PDB entry 2E7L | X-ray diffraction, 2.50 A resolution | chains A and D of the 4 polymer chains in the assembly

Chain A:
Protein: Cytotoxic Tcell receptor
Source organism: Mus musculus
UniProtKB: A2NTU7 (A2NTU7_MOUSE); the author numbering skips numbers that UniProt does not, so the offset changes along the chain: 1-93 = UniProt 21-113; 99-117 = UniProt 114-132
Amino-acid sequence (113 residues; numbered 1 to 118; 5 numbers in that range are skipped by the numbering (no residue carries them; nothing is unmodelled there); the number before each row is that of its first residue):
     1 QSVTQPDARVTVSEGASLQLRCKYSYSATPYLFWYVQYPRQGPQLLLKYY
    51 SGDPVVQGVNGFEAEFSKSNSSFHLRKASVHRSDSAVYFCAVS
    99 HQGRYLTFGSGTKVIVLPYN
Unresolved in the structure: 118
Disulfide bonds: Cys22-Cys90
Sequence notes: engineered mutation Pro43 (Leu63 in A2NTU7), Arg82 (Trp102 in A2NTU7), His99 (Gly114 in A2NTU7), Gln100 (Phe115 in A2NTU7), Gly101 (Ala116 in A2NTU7), Arg102 (Ser117 in A2NTU7), Tyr103 (Ala118 in A2NTU7)

Chain D:
Protein: Beta-chain
Source organism: Mus musculus
UniProtKB: A2NTY6 (A2NTY6_MOUSE); aligned to UniProt positions 30-139 over residues 1-117 (the alignment contains insertions or deletions, so no single offset holds)
Amino-acid sequence (121 residues; each row starts with the number of its first residue; note: 7 numbers in that range are skipped by the numbering (no residue carries them; nothing is unmodelled there)):
     1 EAAVTQSPRNKVAVTGEKVTLSCNQTNNHNNMYWYRQDTGHELRLIYYSY
    51 GAGSTEKGDIPDG
    65 YKASRPSQENFSLTLESATPSQTSVYFCASGGGG
   105 TLYFGAGTRLSVLSSALEHHHHHH
Unresolved in the structure: 120-128
Disulfide bonds: Cys23-Cys92
Sequence notes: engineered mutation Glu17 (Gly46 in A2NTY6), Glu42 (Gly71 in A2NTY6), Tyr47 (His76 in A2NTY6), Thr78 (Ile106 in A2NTY6), Ser81 (Leu109 in A2NTY6), Gly97 (Asp131 in A2NTY6), Leu106 (Gln133 in A2NTY6), Ala110 (Pro137 in A2NTY6), Ser115 (Leu142 in A2NTY6)

Chain A / chain D interface:
Contacting residue pairs (33; chain A residue first):
  Phe33(A) - Thr105(D)
  Tyr35(A) - Leu106(D)  hydrogen bond (side chain-backbone)
  Tyr35(A) - Phe108(D)  hydrophobic
  Gln37(A) - Gln37(D)  hydrogen bond
  Gln37(A) - Phe91(D)
  Arg40(A) - Arg9(D)  hydrogen bond (backbone-side chain)
  Arg40(A) - Arg113(D)
  Gln41(A) - Phe91(D)
  Gln41(A) - Ala110(D)
  Gly42(A) - Phe91(D)
  Gly42(A) - Gly109(D)
  Gly42(A) - Ala110(D)  hydrogen bond (backbone-backbone)
  Pro43(A) - Phe108(D)
  Gln44(A) - Glu1(D)
  Leu45(A) - Thr105(D)
  Lys48(A) - Thr105(D)
  Tyr50(A) - Gly98(D)
  Tyr50(A) - Thr105(D)
  Phe89(A) - Gln37(D)
  Phe89(A) - His41(D)
  Arg102(A) - Tyr33(D)  hydrogen bond (backbone-side chain)
  Arg102(A) - Tyr48(D)  hydrogen bond
  Arg102(A) - Tyr50(D)  hydrogen bond
  Tyr103(A) - Tyr33(D)  hydrophobic
  Tyr103(A) - Tyr35(D)
  Tyr103(A) - Leu45(D)  hydrophobic
  Tyr103(A) - Tyr48(D)
  Leu104(A) - Tyr35(D)  hydrogen bond (backbone-side chain)
  Leu104(A) - Leu106(D)  hydrophobic
  Phe106(A) - Phe108(D)  hydrophobic
  Ser108(A) - His41(D)  hydrogen bond (backbone-side chain)
  Ser108(A) - Glu42(D)
  Gly109(A) - His41(D)  hydrogen bond (backbone-side chain)
Other interface residues (no listed pair), chain A (22 interface residues in all): Ala8, Val87, Gly107, Lys111
Other interface residues (no listed pair), chain D (22 interface residues in all): Gly40, Leu43, Asp59, Gly97

In short:
Chain A and chain D each contribute 22 residues to their interface, with 10 hydrogen bonds. Polar pairs
include Tyr35(A)-Leu106(D), Gln37(A)-Gln37(D) and Arg40(A)-Arg9(D).
Chain A is Cytotoxic Tcell receptor and chain D is Beta-chain, both from Mus musculus; the structure,
Structure of a high-affinity mutant of the 2C TCR in complex with Ld/QL9, was determined by X-ray diffraction
together with 2OI9 from the same study.
